7WVW - chains B and C of the 5 polymer chains in the assembly; structure by electron microscopy, 3.10 A resolution.

[Chain B]
Name: Guanine nucleotide-binding protein G(I)/G(S)/G(T) subunit beta-1
Source organism: Homo sapiens
UniProtKB: P62873 (GBB1_HUMAN); numbering as in UniProt (aligned over 2-340)
Amino-acid sequence (351 residues; row label = number of the first residue in the row; numbers below 1 keep their minus sign (Met-10 is residue -10)):
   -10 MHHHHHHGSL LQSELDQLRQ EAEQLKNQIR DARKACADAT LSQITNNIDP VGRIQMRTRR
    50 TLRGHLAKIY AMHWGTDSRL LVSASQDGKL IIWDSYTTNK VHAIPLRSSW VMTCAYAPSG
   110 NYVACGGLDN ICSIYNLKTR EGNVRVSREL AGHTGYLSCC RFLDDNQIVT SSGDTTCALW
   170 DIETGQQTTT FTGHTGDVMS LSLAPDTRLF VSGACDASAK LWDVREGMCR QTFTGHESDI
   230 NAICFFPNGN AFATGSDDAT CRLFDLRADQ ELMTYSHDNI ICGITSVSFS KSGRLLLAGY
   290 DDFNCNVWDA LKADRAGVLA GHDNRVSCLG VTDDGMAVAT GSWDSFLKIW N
Unresolved in the structure: -10 to 2
Sequence notes: expression tag (-10 to 1)
UniProt features mapped onto this chain:
  - modified residue: Ser2 (N-acetylserine), His266 (Phosphohistidine)

[Chain C]
Name: Guanine nucleotide-binding protein G(I)/G(S)/G(O) subunit gamma-2
Source organism: Homo sapiens
UniProtKB: P59768 (GBG2_HUMAN); residues 1-71 here = UniProt positions 1-71
Amino-acid sequence (71 residues; row label = number of the first residue in the row):
     1 MASNNTASIA QARKLVEQLK MEANIDRIKV SKAAADLMAY CEAHAKEDPL LTPVPASENP
    61 FREKKFFCAI L
Unresolved in the structure: 1-5, 63-71
UniProt features mapped onto this chain:
  - modified residue: Ala2 (N-acetylalanine), Cys68 (Cysteine methyl ester)
  - lipidation: Cys68 (S-geranylgeranyl cysteine)

[How chain B and chain C interact]
Residue-residue contacts (74; chain B residue first):
  Leu4(B) with Ile9(C), hydrophobic
  Leu7(B) with Ala12(C); Arg13(C); Val16(C), hydrophobic
  Ala11(B) with Leu19(C)
  Leu14(B) with Leu19(C), hydrophobic; Lys20(C)
  Ile18(B) with Glu22(C); Ala23(C), hydrophobic; Arg27(C)
  Ala24(B) with Lys29(C), hydrogen bond (backbone-side chain)
  Cys25(B) with Ile28(C), hydrogen bond (side chain-backbone); Lys29(C); Val30(C)
  Ala26(B) with Val30(C), hydrophobic
  Asp27(B) with Lys29(C), salt bridge; Val30(C); Ser31(C), hydrogen bond
  Leu30(B) with Ala34(C), hydrophobic
  Ile33(B) with Met38(C), hydrophobic
  Thr34(B) with Met38(C)
  Val40(B) with Leu51(C), hydrophobic
  Ile43(B) with Leu50(C)
  Met45(B) with Leu50(C), hydrophobic
  Arg48(B) with Phe61(C); Arg62(C), hydrogen bond (side chain-backbone)
  Arg49(B) with Pro60(C); Phe61(C), hydrogen bond (side chain-backbone); Arg62(C)
  Ser84(B) with Phe61(C)
  Tyr85(B) with Pro60(C); Phe61(C), hydrophobic
  Thr181(B) with Lys14(C), hydrogen bond
  Met217(B) with Met21(C), hydrophobic
  Cys218(B) with Gln18(C), hydrogen bond (backbone-side chain); Met21(C)
  Arg219(B) with Glu22(C)
  Gln220(B) with Glu22(C); Ile25(C)
  Phe235(B) with Leu37(C), hydrophobic; Tyr40(C), hydrophobic; Cys41(C), hydrophobic
  Pro236(B) with Tyr40(C)
  Asn237(B) with Tyr40(C)
  Asp254(B) with Leu37(C)
  Arg256(B) with Ile28(C), hydrogen bond (backbone-backbone); Asp36(C), salt bridge
  Ala257(B) with Ile28(C)
  Asp258(B) with Glu22(C); Arg27(C), salt bridge
  Leu261(B) with Val30(C), hydrophobic; Leu37(C), hydrophobic
  Ser279(B) with Asp48(C), hydrogen bond; Leu50(C)
  Lys280(B) with Tyr40(C); Glu47(C); Asp48(C)
  Ser281(B) with Tyr40(C); Cys41(C), hydrogen bond (backbone-side chain); His44(C); Asp48(C), hydrogen bond
  Arg283(B) with Leu51(C)
  Leu284(B) with Leu50(C), hydrophobic
  Asp323(B) with Pro49(C)
  Gly324(B) with Pro49(C); Leu50(C)
  Met325(B) with Pro49(C), hydrophobic; Asn59(C); Pro60(C)
  Ala326(B) with Phe61(C), hydrophobic
  Val327(B) with Leu50(C), hydrophobic
  Ile338(B) with Phe61(C), hydrophobic
  Asn340(B) with Asn59(C); Phe61(C)
Also at the interface, not in a pair above, chain B (54 interface residues in all): Glu10, Lys15, Arg22, Ala28, Thr221, Ala240, Leu252, Gly282, Leu300, Val320
Also at the interface, not in a pair above, chain C (36 interface residues in all): Ser8, Ala33, Ala45

[In short]
The interface between chain B and chain C involves 54 residues on one side and 36 on the other; the contacts
include 11 hydrogen bonds and 3 salt bridges. Polar contacts include Asp27(B)-Lys29(C), Arg256(B)-Asp36(C) and
Asp258(B)-Arg27(C).
Chain B is Guanine nucleotide-binding protein G(I)/G(S)/G(T) subunit beta-1 and chain C is Guanine
nucleotide-binding protein G(I)/G(S)/G(O) subunit gamma-2, both from Homo sapiens; the structure, Cryo-EM
structure of the human formyl peptide receptor 2 in complex with fMYFINILTL and Gi2, was determined by
electron microscopy (same publication as 7WVU, 7WVV, 7WVX and 7WVY).
